Entry 7M7N (X-ray diffraction, 1.31 A resolution); this record covers chains A and T of the 3 polymer chains in the assembly.

Chain A:
Name: DNA polymerase eta
Organism: Homo sapiens
Notes: EC 2.7.7.7
UniProt: Q9Y253 (POLH_HUMAN); residues 1-432 here = UniProt positions 1-432
Sequence (435 residues; numbered -2 to 432; the number before each row is that of its first residue; numbers below 1 keep their minus sign (Gly-2 is residue -2)):
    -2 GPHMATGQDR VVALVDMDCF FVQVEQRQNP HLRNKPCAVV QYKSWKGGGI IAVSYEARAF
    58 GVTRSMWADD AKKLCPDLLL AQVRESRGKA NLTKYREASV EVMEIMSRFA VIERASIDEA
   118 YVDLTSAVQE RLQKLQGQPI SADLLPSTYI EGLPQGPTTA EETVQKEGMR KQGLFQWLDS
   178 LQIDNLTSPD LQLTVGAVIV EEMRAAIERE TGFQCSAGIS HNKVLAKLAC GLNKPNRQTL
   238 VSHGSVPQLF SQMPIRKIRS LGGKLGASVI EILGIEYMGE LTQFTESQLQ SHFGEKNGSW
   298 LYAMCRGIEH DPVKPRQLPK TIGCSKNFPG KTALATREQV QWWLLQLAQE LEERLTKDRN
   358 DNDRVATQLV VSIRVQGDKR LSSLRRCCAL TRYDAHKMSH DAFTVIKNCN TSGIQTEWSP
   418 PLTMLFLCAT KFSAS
Unresolved in the structure: 154-161, 411-412
Sequence notes: expression tag (-2 to 0)
UniProt features mapped onto this chain:
  - binding site (Mg(2+)): Asp13, Met14, Asp115, Glu116
  - binding site (Mn(2+)): Asp13, Met14, Asp115, Glu116
  - binding site (a 2'-deoxyribonucleoside 5'-triphosphate): Arg61
  - natural variant: Val37 (deletion: In XPV), Leu75 (deletion: In XPV), Arg93 (R93P: In XPV), Arg111 (R111H: In XPV), Thr122 (T122P: In XPV), Gly153 (G153D: In a breast cancer sample), Thr191 (T191P: In XPV), Gly263 (G263V: In XPV), Val266 (V266D: In XPV), Gly295 (G295R: In XPV), Arg361 (R361S: In XPV)
  - mutagenesis: Tyr52 (Y52A/F: Reduces DNA polymerase activity; Y52E: Reduces DNA polymerase activity. Increases fidelity of replication and reduces translesion bypass), Arg61 (R61A: Reduces enzymatic activity by two-thirds), Ser62 (S62G: Increased DNA polymerase activity and translesion bypass compared to wild-type), Ala68 (A68S/V: Severe reduction in thymine dimer translesion bypass), Asn324 to Pro326 (Reduces binding to chromatin and to monoubiquitinated PCNA. Abolishes binding to monoubiquitinated PCNA; when associated with 705-E--H-713 Del)
Bound ions: Mg2+ site 1: Asp13, Met14, Asp115 (together with DZ4); Mg2+ site 2: Asp13, Asp115, Glu116 (together with DZ4) (shared with 1 residue of chain P)
Small-molecule neighbours:
  - DZ4 (2'-deoxy-5'-O-[(R)-hydroxy{[(R)-hydroxy(phosphonooxy)phosphoryl]amino}phosphoryl]adenosine), molecule 1: Asp13, Met14, Asp15, Cys16, Phe17, Phe18, Ile48, Ala49, Tyr52, Arg55, Arg61, Ile114, Asp115, Glu116, Lys231
  - DZ4, molecule 2: Ser257, Leu262, Lys293, Asn294, Trp297
Reported in the primary citation:
  - Mg2+ coordination: Asp115, Glu116
  - binding site for the 8-nt DNA strand: Ser113, Asp115, Glu116
  - catalytic residues: Asp115

Chain T:
Molecule: 12-nt DNA strand
Sequence (12 nucleotides; row label = number of the first residue in the row):
     2 CATTTTGACG CT

Interface between chain A and chain T:
Residue-residue contacts (40):
  Gln38(A) - DT5(T)  hydrogen bond to the base
  Gln38(A) - DT6(T)  sugar contact
  Tyr39(A) - DT5(T)  phosphate contact
  Tyr39(A) - DT6(T)  hydrogen bond to the phosphate
  Trp42(A) - DA3(T)  stacking on the base
  Ile48(A) - DT5(T)  base contact
  Ser62(A) - DT4(T)  sugar contact
  Trp64(A) - DA3(T)  phosphate contact
  Trp64(A) - DT4(T)  sugar contact
  Lys86(A) - DT7(T)  salt bridge to the phosphate
  Ala87(A) - DT6(T)  sugar contact
  Leu89(A) - DT6(T)  phosphate contact
  Leu89(A) - DT7(T)  phosphate contact
  Arg93(A) - DT7(T)  salt bridge to the phosphate
  Arg93(A) - DG8(T)  salt bridge to the phosphate
  Arg111(A) - DA9(T)  salt bridge to the phosphate
  Lys293(A) - DG11(T)  sugar contact
  Lys311(A) - DC10(T)  salt bridge to the phosphate
  Arg313(A) - DA9(T)  salt bridge to the phosphate
  Pro316(A) - DA9(T)  phosphate contact
  Lys317(A) - DA9(T)  hydrogen bond to the phosphate
  Lys317(A) - DC10(T)  salt bridge to the phosphate
  Thr318(A) - DG8(T)  sugar contact
  Thr318(A) - DA9(T)  hydrogen bond to the phosphate
  Ile319(A) - DG8(T)  phosphate contact
  Gly320(A) - DT7(T)  sugar contact
  Gly320(A) - DG8(T)  hydrogen bond to the phosphate
  Cys321(A) - DT7(T)  phosphate contact
  Ser322(A) - DT6(T)  sugar contact
  Ser322(A) - DT7(T)  hydrogen bond to the phosphate
  Lys323(A) - DT6(T)  salt bridge to the phosphate
  Asn324(A) - DT5(T)  sugar contact
  Asn324(A) - DT6(T)  hydrogen bond to the phosphate
  Pro326(A) - DC2(T)  phosphate contact
  Pro326(A) - DA3(T)  base contact
  Gly327(A) - DC2(T)  hydrogen bond to the phosphate
  Gly327(A) - DA3(T)  phosphate contact
  Thr329(A) - DA3(T)  base contact
  Arg351(A) - DT7(T)  salt bridge to the phosphate
  Arg351(A) - DG8(T)  salt bridge to the phosphate
Interface residues without a listed pair, chain A (28 interface residues in all): Glu347
Interface residues without a listed pair, chain T (11 interface residues in all): DC12

Summary:
28 residues of chain A face 11 of chain T across their interface; the contacts include 8 hydrogen bonds, 10
salt bridges and 1 aromatic stacking contact. Polar contacts include Gln38(A)-DT5(T), Tyr39(A)-DT6(T) and
Lys317(A)-DA9(T). From the paper: the catalytic residue Asp115(A); a binding site for the 8-nt DNA strand at
Ser113(A), Asp115(A) and Glu116(A).
Here chain A is DNA polymerase eta (Homo sapiens) and chain T is a 12-nt DNA strand. Entry 7M7N (Human DNA Pol
eta with 2'-FA-ended primer and dAMPNPP) was determined by X-ray diffraction, deposited together with 7M7L,
7M7M, 7M7O, 7M7P, 7M7Q, 7M7R and 19 further entries.
